9QLF - chain D; structure by electron microscopy, 2.65 A resolution.

Chain D:
Name: Myoferlin
Organism: Homo sapiens
UniProt: Q9NZM1 (MYOF_HUMAN); residue numbers follow UniProt; this construct covers 1-1997
Chain sequence (2048 residues; each row starts with the number of its first residue; numbers below 1 keep their minus sign (Met-50 is residue -50)):
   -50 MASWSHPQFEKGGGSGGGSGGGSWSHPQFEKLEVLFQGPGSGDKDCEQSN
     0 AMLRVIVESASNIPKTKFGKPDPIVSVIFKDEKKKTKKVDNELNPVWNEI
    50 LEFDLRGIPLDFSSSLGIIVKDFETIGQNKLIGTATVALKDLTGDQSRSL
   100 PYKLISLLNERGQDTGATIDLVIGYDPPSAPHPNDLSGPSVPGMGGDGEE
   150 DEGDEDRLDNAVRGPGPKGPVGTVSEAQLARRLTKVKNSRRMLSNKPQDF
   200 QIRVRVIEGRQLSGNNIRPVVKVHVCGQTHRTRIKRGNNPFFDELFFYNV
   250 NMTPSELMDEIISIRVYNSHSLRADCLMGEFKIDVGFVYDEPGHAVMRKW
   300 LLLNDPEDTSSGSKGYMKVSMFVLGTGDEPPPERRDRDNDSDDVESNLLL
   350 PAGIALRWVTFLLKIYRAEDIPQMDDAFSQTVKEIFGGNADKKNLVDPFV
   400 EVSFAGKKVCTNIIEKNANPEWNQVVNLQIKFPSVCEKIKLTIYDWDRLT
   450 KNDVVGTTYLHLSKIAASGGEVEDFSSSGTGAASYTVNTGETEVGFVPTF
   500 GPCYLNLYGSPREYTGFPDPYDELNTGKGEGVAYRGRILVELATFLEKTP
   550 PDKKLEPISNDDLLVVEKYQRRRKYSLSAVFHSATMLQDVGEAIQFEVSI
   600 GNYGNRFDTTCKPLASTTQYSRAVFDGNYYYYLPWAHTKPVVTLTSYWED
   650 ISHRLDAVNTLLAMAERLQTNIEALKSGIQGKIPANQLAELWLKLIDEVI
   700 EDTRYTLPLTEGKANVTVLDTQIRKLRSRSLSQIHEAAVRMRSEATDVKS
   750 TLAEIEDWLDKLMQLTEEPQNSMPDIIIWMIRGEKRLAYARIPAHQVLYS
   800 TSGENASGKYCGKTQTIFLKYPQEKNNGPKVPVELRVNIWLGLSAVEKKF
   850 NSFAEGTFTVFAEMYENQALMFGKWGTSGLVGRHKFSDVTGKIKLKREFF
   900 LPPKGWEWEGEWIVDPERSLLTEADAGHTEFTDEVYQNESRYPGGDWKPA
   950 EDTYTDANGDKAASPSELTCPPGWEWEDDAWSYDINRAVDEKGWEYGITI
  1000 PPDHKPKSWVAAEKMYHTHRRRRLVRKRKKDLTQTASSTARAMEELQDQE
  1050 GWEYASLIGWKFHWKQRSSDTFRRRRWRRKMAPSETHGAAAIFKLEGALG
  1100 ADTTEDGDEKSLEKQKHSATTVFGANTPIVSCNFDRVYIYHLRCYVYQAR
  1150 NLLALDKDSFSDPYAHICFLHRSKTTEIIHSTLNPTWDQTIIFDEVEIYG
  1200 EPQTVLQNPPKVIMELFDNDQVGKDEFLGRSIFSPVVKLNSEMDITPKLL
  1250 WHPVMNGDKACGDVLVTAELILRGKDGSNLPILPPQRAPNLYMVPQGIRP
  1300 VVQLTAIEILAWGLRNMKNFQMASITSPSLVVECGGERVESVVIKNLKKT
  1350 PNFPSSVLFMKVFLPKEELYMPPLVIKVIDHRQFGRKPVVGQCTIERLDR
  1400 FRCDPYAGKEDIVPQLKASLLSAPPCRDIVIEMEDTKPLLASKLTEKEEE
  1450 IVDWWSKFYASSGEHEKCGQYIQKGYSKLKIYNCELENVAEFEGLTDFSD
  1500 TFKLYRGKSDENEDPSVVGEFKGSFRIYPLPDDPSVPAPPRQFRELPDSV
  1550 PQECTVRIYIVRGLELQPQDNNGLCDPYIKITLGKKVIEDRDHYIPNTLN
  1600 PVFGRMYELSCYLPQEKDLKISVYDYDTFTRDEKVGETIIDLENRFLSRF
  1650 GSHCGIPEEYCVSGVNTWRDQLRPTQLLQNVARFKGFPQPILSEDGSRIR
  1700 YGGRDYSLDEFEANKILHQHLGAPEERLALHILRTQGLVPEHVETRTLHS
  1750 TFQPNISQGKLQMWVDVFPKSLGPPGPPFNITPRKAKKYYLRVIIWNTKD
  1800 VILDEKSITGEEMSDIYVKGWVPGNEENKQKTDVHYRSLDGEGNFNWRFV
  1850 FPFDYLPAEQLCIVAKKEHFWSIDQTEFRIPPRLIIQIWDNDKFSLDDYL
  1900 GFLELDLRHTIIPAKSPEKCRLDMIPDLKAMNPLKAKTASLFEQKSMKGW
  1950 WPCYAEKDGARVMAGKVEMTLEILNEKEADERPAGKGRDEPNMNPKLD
Unresolved in the structure: -50 to 171, 383-389, 468-492, 917-925, 1030-1046, 1096-1125, 1407-1446, 1987-1997
Construct notes: initiating methionine (-50); expression tag (-49 to 0); conflict Arg110 (Lys in Q9NZM1), Arg605 (Lys in Q9NZM1), Val1821 (Ile in Q9NZM1)
Swiss-Prot annotation at these positions:
  - binding site (Ca(2+)): Asp390, Asp396, Asp444, Asp446, Asp452, Asp1155, Asp1161, Asp1217, Asp1219, Asp1569, Asp1575, Asp1624, Asp1626, Asp1891, Ser1894, Asp1897
  - modified residue: Ser174 (Phosphoserine), Lys553 (N6-acetyllysine), Ser729 (Phosphoserine), Lys884 (N6-acetyllysine), Lys1507 (N6-acetyllysine), Ser1915 (Phosphoserine)
  - natural variant: Arg217 (R217S: In HAE7; uncertain significance)
  - mutagenesis: Asn238 to Phe240 (Reduces interaction with EHD2)
Ion coordination: Ca2+ site 1: Met373, Asp374, Asp444, Asp446, Asp452 (together with 1,2-dicaproyl-sn-phosphatidyl-L-serine); Ca2+ site 2: Asp374, Asp396, Asp444, Trp445, Asp446; Ca2+ site 3: Asp446, Thr449, Lys450, Asp452 (together with 1,2-dicaproyl-sn-phosphatidyl-L-serine); Ca2+ site 4: Leu1154, Asp1155, Asp1217, Asp1219, Glu1225; Ca2+ site 5: Asp1155, Asp1161, Asp1217, Asn1218, Asp1219; Ca2+ site 6: Gln1568, Asp1569, Asp1624, Asp1626, Glu1632 (together with 1,2-dicaproyl-sn-phosphatidyl-L-serine); Ca2+ site 7: Asp1569, Asp1575, Asp1624, Tyr1625, Asp1626; Ca2+ site 8: Asp1626, Thr1629, Arg1630, Glu1632 (together with 1,2-dicaproyl-sn-phosphatidyl-L-serine); Ca2+ site 9: Asp1803, Asp1814, Asp1891; Ca2+ site 10: Asp1803, Glu1804, Asp1889, Asp1891, Asp1897
Small-molecule neighbours:
  - 1,2-dicaproyl-sn-phosphatidyl-L-serine (PSF), molecule 1: Met373, Asp374, Asp375, Phe377, Asp446, Leu448, Thr449, Asp452, Tyr513, Thr514, Gly515, Phe516, Pro517, Asp518, Asp521
  - 1,2-dicaproyl-sn-phosphatidyl-L-serine (PSF), molecule 2: Gln1568, Asp1569, Asn1570, Asp1626, Phe1628, Thr1629, Arg1630, Glu1632

In short:
Bound to chain D: 1,2-dicaproyl-sn-phosphatidyl-L-serine. Met373, Asp374, Asp444, Asp446 and Asp452 coordinate
Ca2+ site 1. Asp374, Asp396, Asp444, Trp445 and Asp446 form the Ca2+ site 2. Curated annotation (UniProt)
lists 16 Ca2+-binding residues and 3 mutagenesis sites.
Chain D is Myoferlin (Homo sapiens); the structure, Human myoferlin (1-1997) in complex with an MSP2N2 lipid
nanodisc (25 mol% DOPS, 5 mol% PI(4,5)P2 ..., was determined by electron microscopy together with 9H6X, 9QKV,
9QLE, 9QLN and 9QLS from the same study.
